PDB entry 7VTB | X-ray diffraction, 2.00 A resolution | chain A

[Chain A]
Protein: TvTS cyclase domain
Source organism: Talaromyces verruculosus
Amino-acid sequence (328 residues; each row starts with the number of its first residue):
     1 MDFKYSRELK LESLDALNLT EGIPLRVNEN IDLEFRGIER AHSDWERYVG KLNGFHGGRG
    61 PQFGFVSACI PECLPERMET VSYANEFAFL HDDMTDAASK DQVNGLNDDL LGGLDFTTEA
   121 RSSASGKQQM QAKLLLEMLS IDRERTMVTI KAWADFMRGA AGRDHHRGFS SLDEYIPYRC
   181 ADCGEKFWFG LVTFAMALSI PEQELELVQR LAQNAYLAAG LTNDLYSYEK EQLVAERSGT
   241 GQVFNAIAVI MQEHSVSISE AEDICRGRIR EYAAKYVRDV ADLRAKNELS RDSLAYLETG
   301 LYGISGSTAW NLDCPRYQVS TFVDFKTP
Disordered / not traced: 100-119, 158-172, 180-181, 239-242
Ligand contacts: Ni2+ (NI): Lys-275, Arg-278, Asp-279, Asp-282
What the authors report for this chain:
  - conformationally variable residues (order/disorder transition): Asp-173 to Asp-182
  - mutagenesis - F65A, F65L, F89A, F89L, G184F, F187A, F187L, W188A, W188L, A212M, Y216W, A219L, G220L, S307F, W310A: decreased catalytic activity
  - mutagenesis - G303S, S307N: unchanged catalytic activity
  - mutagenesis - G300M: abolished catalytic activity

[Summary]
Bound to chain A: Ni2+. The paper reports that F65A, F65L and F89A, among others, reduce catalytic activity;
conformational variability at Asp-173; 18 substitutions were tested in all.
Chain A is TvTS cyclase domain (Talaromyces verruculosus); the structure, Partially closed conformation of
talaropentaene synthase cyclase domain, was determined by X-ray diffraction, deposited together with 7WIJ and
7VTA.
